PDB entry 8Q84 | electron microscopy, 3.15 A resolution | chains U and V of the 25 polymer chains in the assembly

# Chain U
Protein: DASH complex subunit DAM1
Source organism: Saccharomyces cerevisiae
UniProt: P53267 (DAM1_YEAST); residues 1-343 here = UniProt positions 1-343
Chain sequence (343 residues; numbered 1 to 343; the number before each row is that of its first residue):
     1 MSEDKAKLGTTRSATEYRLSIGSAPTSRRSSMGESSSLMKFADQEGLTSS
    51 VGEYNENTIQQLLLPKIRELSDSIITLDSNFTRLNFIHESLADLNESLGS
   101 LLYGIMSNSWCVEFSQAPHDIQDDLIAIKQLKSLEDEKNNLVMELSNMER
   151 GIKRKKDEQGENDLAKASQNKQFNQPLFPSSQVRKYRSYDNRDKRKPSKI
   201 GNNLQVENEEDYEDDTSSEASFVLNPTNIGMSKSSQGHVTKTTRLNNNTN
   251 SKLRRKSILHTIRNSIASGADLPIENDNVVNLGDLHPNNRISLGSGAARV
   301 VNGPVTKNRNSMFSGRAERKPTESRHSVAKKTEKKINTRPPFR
Not modelled in the structure: 1-56, 152-343
Swiss-Prot annotation at these positions:
  - modified residue: Ser2 (N-acetylserine), Ser20 (Phosphoserine), Ser31 (Phosphoserine), Ser257 (Phosphoserine), Ser265 (Phosphoserine), Ser292 (Phosphoserine)
From the paper describing this entry:
  - mutagenesis - Y17E/L19E/I21E: unchanged growth
  - mutagenesis - Y17E/L19E/I21E/I258A/L259A/I262A: abolished growth
  - post-translational modification sites: Ser20 (citing earlier work)

# Chain V
Protein: DASH complex subunit DUO1
Source organism: Saccharomyces cerevisiae
UniProt: P53168 (DUO1_YEAST); residue numbers follow UniProt; this construct covers 1-247
Chain sequence (247 residues; numbered 1 to 247; the number before each row is that of its first residue):
     1 MSEQSQLDDSTIDKLIPQIFNEMRSNLNNTTNKFPKSTGGGASDNISANS
    51 NSIRSFNSITTQSLLKESESLDKITAMIKNVTAALKNNLPVYVNQVHEVC
   101 KSTNSILDSWINIHSQAGYIHKLMSDQTYLKLINDRLHNENVNTNDEDGS
   151 TLHNVIALKKKEILDLRQKLENRKGEKDAAPAKPPNQGLNPRYGVQSGRR
   201 PVPSAGISNNGRVRKTHVPASKRPSGIPRVTNRWTKPTASSSRKMFR
Not modelled in the structure: 1-59, 177-247
Swiss-Prot annotation at these positions:
  - modified residue: Ser2 (N-acetylserine)

# Chain U / chain V interface
Contacting residue pairs (37; chain U residue first):
  Ile59(U) - Glu67(V)
  Gln60(U) - Glu67(V)
  Phe81(U) - Leu89(V)  hydrophobic
  His88(U) - Gln95(V)
  His88(U) - Val96(V)
  His88(U) - Val99(V)
  Leu91(U) - Val99(V)  hydrophobic
  Leu91(U) - Thr103(V)
  Asn95(U) - Val99(V)
  Asn95(U) - Ser102(V)  hydrogen bond
  Asn95(U) - Thr103(V)  hydrogen bond
  Asn95(U) - Ile106(V)
  Leu98(U) - Ile106(V)  hydrophobic
  Leu101(U) - Trp110(V)  hydrophobic
  Leu102(U) - Ile106(V)  hydrophobic
  Leu102(U) - Ser109(V)
  Leu102(U) - Trp110(V)  hydrophobic
  Leu102(U) - Ile113(V)  hydrophobic
  Gln116(U) - Arg136(V)  hydrogen bond
  Gln116(U) - Leu137(V)
  Pro118(U) - Leu123(V)  hydrophobic
  Asp124(U) - Leu123(V)
  Asp124(U) - Leu152(V)
  Leu125(U) - Leu123(V)  hydrophobic
  Ala127(U) - Leu152(V)  hydrophobic
  Ala127(U) - Ile156(V)  hydrophobic
  Ile128(U) - Asp126(V)
  Gln130(U) - Ile156(V)
  Leu134(U) - Lys159(V)
  Leu134(U) - Ile163(V)  hydrophobic
  Glu135(U) - Lys159(V)  salt bridge
  Lys138(U) - Lys159(V)
  Lys138(U) - Glu162(V)
  Lys138(U) - Ile163(V)
  Lys138(U) - Leu166(V)
  Leu141(U) - Leu166(V)  hydrophobic
  Leu145(U) - Arg173(V)
Also at the interface, not in a pair above, chain U (28 interface residues in all): Leu63, Ile67, Ala92, Ile121, Asp123, Leu131, Glu137
Also at the interface, not in a pair above, chain V (32 interface residues in all): Ile74, Tyr92, Val93, Cys100, Leu107, Tyr119, Lys122, Tyr129, Ile133, Leu170

# In short
28 residues of chain U and 32 residues of chain V are in contact; the contacts include 3 hydrogen bonds and 1
salt bridge. Among the polar pairs are Glu135(U)-Lys159(V), Asn95(U)-Ser102(V) and Asn95(U)-Thr103(V). From
the paper: Y17E/L19E/I21E/I258A/L259A/I262A of chain U abolish growth; a modification site at Ser20(U).
Chain U is DASH complex subunit DAM1 and chain V is DASH complex subunit DUO1, both from Saccharomyces
cerevisiae; the structure, Outer kinetochore Dam1 protomer dimer Ndc80-Nuf2 coiled-coil complex, was
determined by electron microscopy (same publication as 8Q85).
